7SS7 - chain A; structure by X-ray diffraction, 1.73 A resolution.

# Chain A
Molecule: UDP-2,3-diacylglucosamine hydrolase
Source organism: Klebsiella pneumoniae
Notes: EC 3.6.1.54
Reference sequence: A0A1S0WIC1 (A0A1S0WIC1_KLEPN); residue numbers follow UniProt; this construct covers 1-240
Sequence (259 residues; numbered 1 to 259; the number before each row is that of its first residue):
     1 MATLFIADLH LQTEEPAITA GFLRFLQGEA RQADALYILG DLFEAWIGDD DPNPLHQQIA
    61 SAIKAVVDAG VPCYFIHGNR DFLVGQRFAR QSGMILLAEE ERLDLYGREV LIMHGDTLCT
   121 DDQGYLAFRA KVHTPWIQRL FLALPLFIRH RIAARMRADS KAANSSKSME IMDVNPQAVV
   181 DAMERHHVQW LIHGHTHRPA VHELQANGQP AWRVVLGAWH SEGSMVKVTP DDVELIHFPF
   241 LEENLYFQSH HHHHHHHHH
Not modelled in the structure: 1, 159-170, 250-259
Construct notes: expression tag (241-259)
Metal / ion sites: Mn2+ site 1: Asp8, His10, Asp41, His197 (together with BN8); Mn2+ site 2: Asp41, Asn79, His114, His195 (together with BN8)
Ligand contacts: BN8 (6-{[(4-{4-[3-chloro-5-(trifluoromethyl)phenyl]piperazine-1-sulfonyl}phenyl)carbamoyl]amino}-N-hydroxyhexanamide): Asp8, His10, Asp41, Glu44, Ala45, Trp46, Ile47, Asn79, Arg80, Phe82, Leu83, His114, Tyr125, Phe128, Val132, Ile137, Gln138, Phe141, Ile152, Ala153, Met156, Met172, His195, His197

# In short
Chain A binds compound BN8. Asp8, His10, Asp41 and His197 form the Mn2+ site 1. The Mn2+ site 2 is built by
Asp41, Asn79, His114 and His195.
Chain A is UDP-2,3-diacylglucosamine hydrolase (Klebsiella pneumoniae); the structure, Crystal structure of
Klebsiella LpxH in complex with JH-LPH-50, was determined by X-ray diffraction together with 7SS6 from the
same study.
